Entry 5YBC (X-ray diffraction, 2.50 A resolution); this record covers chains C and A.

[Chain C (and A)]
Protein: Transcriptional regulator ERG
Organism: Homo sapiens
Notes: fragment: ETS domain; chain A of this document is another copy of the same molecule, construct and numbering; everything in this record applies to it too
UniProtKB: P11308 (ERG_HUMAN); residues 310-401 here correspond to UniProt positions 317-408 (UniProt number = residue number + 7)
Amino-acid sequence (92 residues; row label = number of the first residue in the row):
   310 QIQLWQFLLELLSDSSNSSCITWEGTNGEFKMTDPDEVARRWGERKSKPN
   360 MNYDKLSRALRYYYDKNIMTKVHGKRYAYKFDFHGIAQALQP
Unresolved in the structure: 401 (chain A: fully traced)

[Interface between chain C and chain A]
Pairs across the interface - 12 pairs, chain C then chain A:
  D363(C) with N361(A), hydrogen bond
  R367(C) with N359(A), hydrogen bond
  R370(C) with P358(A), hydrogen bond (side chain-backbone)
  K380(C) with D345(A), salt bridge
  H382(C) with D343(A), salt bridge; E346(A)
  G383(C) with T342(A)
  K384(C) with D345(A)
  R385(C) with P344(A); D345(A), salt bridge; Y362(A); Y386(A), hydrogen bond
Also at the interface, not in a pair above, chain A (12 interface residues in all): R349, M360

[Summary]
8 residues of chain C and 12 residues of chain A are in contact; the contacts include 4 hydrogen bonds and 3
salt bridges. Polar pairs include K380(C)-D345(A), H382(C)-D343(A) and R385(C)-D345(A).
Chain C and chain A are both Transcriptional regulator ERG (Homo sapiens); the structure, X-ray structure of
native ETS-domain domain of Ergp55, was determined by X-ray diffraction, deposited together with 5YBD.
